Entry 4QIR (X-ray diffraction, 1.70 A resolution); this record covers chain A.

== Chain A ==
Protein: Aminopeptidase N
Source organism: Neisseria meningitidis MC58
Notes: EC 3.4.11.2
Reference sequence: Q9JYV4 (Q9JYV4_NEIMB); numbering as in UniProt (aligned over 1-867)
Chain sequence (870 residues; numbered -2 to 867; the number before each row is that of its first residue; numbers below 1 keep their minus sign (Ser-2 is residue -2)):
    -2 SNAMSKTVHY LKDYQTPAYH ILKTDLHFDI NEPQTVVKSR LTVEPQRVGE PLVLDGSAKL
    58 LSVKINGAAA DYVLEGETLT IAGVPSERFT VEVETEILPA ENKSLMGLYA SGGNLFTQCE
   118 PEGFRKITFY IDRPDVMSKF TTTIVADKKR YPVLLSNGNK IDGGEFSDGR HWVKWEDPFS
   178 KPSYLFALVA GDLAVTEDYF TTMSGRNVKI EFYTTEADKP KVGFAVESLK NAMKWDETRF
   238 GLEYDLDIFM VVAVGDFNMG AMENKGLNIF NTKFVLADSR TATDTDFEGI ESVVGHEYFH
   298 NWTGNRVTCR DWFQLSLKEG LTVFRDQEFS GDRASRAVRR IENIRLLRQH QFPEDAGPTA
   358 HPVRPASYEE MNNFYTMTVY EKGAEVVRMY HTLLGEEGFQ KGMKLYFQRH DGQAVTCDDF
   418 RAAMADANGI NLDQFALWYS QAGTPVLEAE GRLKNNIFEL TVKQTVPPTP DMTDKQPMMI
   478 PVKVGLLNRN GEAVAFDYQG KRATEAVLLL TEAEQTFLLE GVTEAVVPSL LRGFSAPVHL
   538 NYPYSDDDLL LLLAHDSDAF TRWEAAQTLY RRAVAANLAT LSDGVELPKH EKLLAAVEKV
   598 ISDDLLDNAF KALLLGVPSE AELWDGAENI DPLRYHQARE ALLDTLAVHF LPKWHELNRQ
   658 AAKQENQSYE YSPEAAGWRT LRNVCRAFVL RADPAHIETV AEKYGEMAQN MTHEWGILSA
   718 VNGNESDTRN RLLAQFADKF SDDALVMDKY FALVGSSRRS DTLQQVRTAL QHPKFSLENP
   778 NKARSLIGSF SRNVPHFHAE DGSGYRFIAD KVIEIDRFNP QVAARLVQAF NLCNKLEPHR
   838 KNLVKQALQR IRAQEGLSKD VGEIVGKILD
Not modelled in the structure: -2 to 3
Modified positions: Mse1 (selenomethionine); Mse103, Mse134, Mse200, Mse230, Mse247, Mse256, Mse259, Mse368, Mse374, Mse386, Mse400, Mse421, Mse469, Mse475, Mse476, Mse704, Mse708, Mse744 (selenomethionine; parent Met)
Differences from the reference sequence: expression tag (-2 to 0)
Ion coordination: Zn2+: His293, His297, Glu316 (together with 379)
Ligand contacts: 379 (3-{[(R)-1-amino-3-(pyridin-3-yl)propyl](hydroxy)phosphoryl}-(S)-2-benzylpropanoic acid): Gln115, Glu117, Pro118, Mse256, Gly257, Ala258, Mse259, Glu260, Val290, His293, Glu294, His297, Lys315, Glu316, Val320, Asp323, Asn369, Tyr372, Tyr377, Glu378, Gln818
From the paper describing this entry:
  - binding site for 379: Tyr372

== In short ==
Bound to chain A: compound 379. His293, His297 and Glu316 form the Zn2+ site. From the paper: a binding site
for 379 at Tyr372.
Chain A is Aminopeptidase N (Neisseria meningitidis MC58); the structure, Crystal structure of Aminopeptidase
N in complex with the phosphinic dipeptide analogue LL-(R,S)-2-(pyridin-3-yl)ethylGlyP[CH2]Phe, was determined
by X-ray diffraction (same publication as 4QME, 4QHP, 4QPE and 4QUO).
